Entry 7UWA (electron microscopy, 4.30 A resolution (low resolution: residue-level contacts below are approximate; hydrogen-bond / salt-bridge calls are withheld)); this record covers chains F and A of the 31 polymer chains in the assembly.

Chain F:
Protein: V-type proton ATPase subunit B2
Source organism: Citrus limon
UniProt: A0A067FXK2 (A0A067FXK2_CITSI); residues 1-488 here = UniProt positions 1-488
Amino-acid sequence (488 residues; each row starts with the number of its first residue):
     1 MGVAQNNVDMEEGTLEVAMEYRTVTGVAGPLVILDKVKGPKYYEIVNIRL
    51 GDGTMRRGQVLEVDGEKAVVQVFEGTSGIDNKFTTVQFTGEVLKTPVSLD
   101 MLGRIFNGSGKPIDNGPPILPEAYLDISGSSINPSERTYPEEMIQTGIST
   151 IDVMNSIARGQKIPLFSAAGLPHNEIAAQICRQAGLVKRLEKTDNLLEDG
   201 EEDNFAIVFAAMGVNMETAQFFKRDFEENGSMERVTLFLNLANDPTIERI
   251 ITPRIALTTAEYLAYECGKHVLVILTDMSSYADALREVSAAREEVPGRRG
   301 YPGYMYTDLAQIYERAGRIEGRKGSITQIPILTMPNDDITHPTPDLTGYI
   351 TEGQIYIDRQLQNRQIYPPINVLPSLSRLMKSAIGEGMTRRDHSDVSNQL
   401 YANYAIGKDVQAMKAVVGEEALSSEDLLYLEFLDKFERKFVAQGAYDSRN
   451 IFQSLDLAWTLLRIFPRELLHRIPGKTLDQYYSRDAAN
Not modelled in the structure: 1-14, 193-202, 485-488

Chain A:
Protein: V-type proton ATPase catalytic subunit A
Source organism: Citrus limon
Notes: EC 7.1.2.2
UniProt: Q9SM09 (VATA_CITUN); numbering as in UniProt (aligned over 1-623)
Amino-acid sequence (623 residues; numbered 1 to 623; the number before each row is that of its first residue):
     1 MPSVYGARLTTFEDEEKESEYGYVRKVSGPVVIADGMNGAAMYELVRVGH
    51 DNLIGEIIRLEGDSATIQVYEETAGLMVNDPVLRTHKPLSVELGPGILGN
   101 IFDGIQRPLKTIAIRSGDVYIPRGVSVPALDKDTLWEFQPKKIGEGDLLT
   151 GGDLYATVFENSLMQHHVALPPDAMGKVTYVAPAGQYSLKDTVLELEFQG
   201 VKKSFTMLQAWPVRTPRPVSSKLAADTPLLTGQRVLDALFPSVLGGTCAI
   251 PGAFGCGKTVISQALSKYSNSDTVVYVGCGERGNEMAEVLMDFPQLTMTL
   301 PDGREESVMKRTTLVANTSNMPVAAREASIYTGITIAEYFRDMGYNVSMM
   351 ADSTSRWAEALREISGRLAEMPADSGYPAYLAARLASFYERAGKVKCLGG
   401 PERTGSVTIVGAVSPPGGDFSDPVTSATLSIVQVFWGLDKKLAQRKHFPS
   451 VNWLISYSKYSTALESFYEQFDPDFINIRTKAREVLQREDDLNEIVQLVG
   501 KDALAEGDKITLETAKLLREDYLAQNAFTPYDKFCPFYKSVWMMRNIIHF
   551 YNLANQAVEKGAGMDGQKITYTLIKHRLGDLFYRLVSQKFEDPAEGEPAL
   601 VAKFKKLHEDLTAGFRALEDETR
Not modelled in the structure: 1-20
Swiss-Prot annotation at these positions:
  - binding site (ATP): G252 to T259

How chain F and chain A interact:
Pairs across the interface (37; chain F residue first):
  G26(F) - L60(A)
  G26(F) - E61(A)
  G26(F) - G62(A)
  V27(F) - M42(A)
  V27(F) - R59(A)
  V27(F) - L60(A)
  T76(F) - M42(A)
  S77(F) - M42(A)
  S77(F) - Y43(A)
  G78(F) - M42(A)
  I79(F) - A40(A)
  I79(F) - A41(A)
  I79(F) - M42(A)
  D80(F) - A40(A)
  N81(F) - A40(A)
  A169(F) - L429(A)
  G170(F) - Y457(A)
  N215(F) - I431(A)
  N215(F) - Q433(A)
  E217(F) - Q433(A)
  E217(F) - Y460(A)
  T218(F) - Q433(A)
  A242(F) - A386(A)
  T246(F) - A383(A)
  R286(F) - A373(A)
  E287(F) - A379(A)
  A290(F) - M371(A)
  P296(F) - P372(A)
  P296(F) - A373(A)
  G300(F) - A373(A)
  N363(F) - Q487(A)
  R364(F) - Q487(A)
  Q365(F) - R483(A)
  A415(F) - I495(A)
  A415(F) - A503(A)
  V416(F) - A503(A)
  G418(F) - A503(A)
Also at the interface, not in a pair above, chain F (35 interface residues in all): A28, G29, K82, Q220, N243, E294, N336, Q360, V417
Also at the interface, not in a pair above, chain A (33 interface residues in all): N38, G39, I58, K222, D374, S387, E390, S421, L454, V499

Summary:
35 residues of chain F and 33 residues of chain A are in contact. From UniProt: 8 ATP-binding residues on
chain A.
Here chain F is V-type proton ATPase subunit B2 and chain A is V-type proton ATPase catalytic subunit A, both
from Citrus limon. Entry 7UWA (Citrus V-ATPase State 1, H in contact with subunits AB) was determined by
electron microscopy together with 7UW9, 7UWB, 7UWC and 7UWD from the same study.
